2X99 - chain A; structure by X-ray diffraction, 2.30 A resolution.

Chain A:
Name: Thioredoxin glutathione reductase
Source organism: Schistosoma mansoni
Notes: EC 1.6.4.5
UniProt: Q962Y6 (Q962Y6_SCHMA); residue numbers follow UniProt; this construct covers 1-598
Amino-acid sequence (598 residues; numbered 1 to 598; the number before each row is that of its first residue):
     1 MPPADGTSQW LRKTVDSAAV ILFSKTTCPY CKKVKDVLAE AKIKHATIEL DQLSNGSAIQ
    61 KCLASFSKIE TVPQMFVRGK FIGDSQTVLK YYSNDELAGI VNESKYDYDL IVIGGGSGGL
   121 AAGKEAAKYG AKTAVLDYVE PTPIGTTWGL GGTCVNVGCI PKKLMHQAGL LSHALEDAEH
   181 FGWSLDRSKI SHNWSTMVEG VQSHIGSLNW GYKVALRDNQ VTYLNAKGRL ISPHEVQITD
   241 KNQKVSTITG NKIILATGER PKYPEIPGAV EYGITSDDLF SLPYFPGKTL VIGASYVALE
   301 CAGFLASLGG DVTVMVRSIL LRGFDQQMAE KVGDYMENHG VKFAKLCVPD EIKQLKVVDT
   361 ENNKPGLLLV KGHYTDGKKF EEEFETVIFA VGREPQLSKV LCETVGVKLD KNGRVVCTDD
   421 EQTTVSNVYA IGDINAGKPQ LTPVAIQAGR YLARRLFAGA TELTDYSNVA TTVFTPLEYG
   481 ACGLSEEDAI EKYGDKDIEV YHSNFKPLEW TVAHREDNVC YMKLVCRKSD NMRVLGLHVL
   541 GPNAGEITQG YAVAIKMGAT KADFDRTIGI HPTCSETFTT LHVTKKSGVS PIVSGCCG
Not modelled in the structure: 1-5, 593-598
Cystine bridges: Cys154-Cys159
Covalently attached groups: glutathione (GSH) linked to Cys402
Metal / ion sites: Ca2+: Gln447, Asp565, Thr567, Thr579
Small-molecule neighbours:
  - FAD (flavin-adenine dinucleotide): Ile113, Gly114, Gly115, Gly116, Ser117, Gly118, Gly119, Leu136, Asp137, Tyr138, Val139, Gly152, Thr153, Cys154, Val157, Gly158, Cys159, Lys162, Ala226, Lys227, Gly228, Ala256, Thr257, Gly258, Glu259, Arg260, Ser276, Phe280, Val297, Glu300, Arg393, Ile431, Gly432, Asp433, Gln440, Leu441, Thr442, Pro443, Ala445, Phe474, His571, Pro572
  - glutathione (GSH), molecule 1: Lys25, Cys28, Pro29, Tyr30, Gln60, Thr71, Val72, Pro73, Asp84, Ser85, Gln86
  - glutathione (GSH), molecule 2: Lys227, Gly228, Arg229, Leu230, Ile231, Gln396, Leu397, Ser398, Leu401, Thr404, Val405
  - NADPH (NDP; NADPH dihydro-nicotinamide-adenine-dinucleotide phosphate): Lys162, Pro264, Ile292, Gly293, Ala294, Ser295, Tyr296, Val297, Ala298, Glu300, Arg317, Ser318, Ile319, Arg322, Ala390, Val391, Gly392, Arg393, Gln440, Leu441, Thr472, Val473, Phe474
Reported in the primary citation:
  - conformationally variable residues (loop rearrangement, side-chain flip): Cys154, Ser295 to Val297, Leu397 to Thr404
  - binding site for flavin-adenine dinucleotide: Cys159
  - interface residues: Cys154, His571
  - contacts within the chain: Tyr296-Val473 (hydrophobic contact)
  - binding site for NADPH: Ile292 to Val297, Arg317 to Phe324, Val391 to Arg393
  - binding site for glutathione: Lys227 to Leu230, Leu397 to Thr404
  - catalytic residues: Cys154, Cys159

Summary:
Chain A binds flavin-adenine dinucleotide, NADPH and glutathione. Covalently linked glutathione: at Cys402.
The Ca2+ site is built by Gln447, Asp565, Thr567 and Thr579. From the paper: catalytic residues Cys154 and
Cys159; a binding site for NADPH at Ile292, Arg317 and Val391.
Chain A is Thioredoxin glutathione reductase (Schistosoma mansoni); the structure, Thioredoxin glutathione
reductase from Schistosoma mansoni in complex with NADPH, was determined by X-ray diffraction, deposited
together with 2X8C, 2X8G and 2X8H.
